PDB entry 6JTA | X-ray diffraction, 1.75 A resolution | chain A

== Chain A ==
Protein: Phosphoribosylformylglycinamidine synthase
Source organism: Salmonella typhimurium
Notes: EC 6.3.5.3
UniProtKB: A0A0D6F9Y3 (A0A0D6F9Y3_SALTM); residues 1-1295 here = UniProt positions 1-1295
Sequence (1303 residues; numbered -7 to 1295; the number before each row is that of its first residue; numbers below 1 keep their minus sign (Gly-7 is residue -7)):
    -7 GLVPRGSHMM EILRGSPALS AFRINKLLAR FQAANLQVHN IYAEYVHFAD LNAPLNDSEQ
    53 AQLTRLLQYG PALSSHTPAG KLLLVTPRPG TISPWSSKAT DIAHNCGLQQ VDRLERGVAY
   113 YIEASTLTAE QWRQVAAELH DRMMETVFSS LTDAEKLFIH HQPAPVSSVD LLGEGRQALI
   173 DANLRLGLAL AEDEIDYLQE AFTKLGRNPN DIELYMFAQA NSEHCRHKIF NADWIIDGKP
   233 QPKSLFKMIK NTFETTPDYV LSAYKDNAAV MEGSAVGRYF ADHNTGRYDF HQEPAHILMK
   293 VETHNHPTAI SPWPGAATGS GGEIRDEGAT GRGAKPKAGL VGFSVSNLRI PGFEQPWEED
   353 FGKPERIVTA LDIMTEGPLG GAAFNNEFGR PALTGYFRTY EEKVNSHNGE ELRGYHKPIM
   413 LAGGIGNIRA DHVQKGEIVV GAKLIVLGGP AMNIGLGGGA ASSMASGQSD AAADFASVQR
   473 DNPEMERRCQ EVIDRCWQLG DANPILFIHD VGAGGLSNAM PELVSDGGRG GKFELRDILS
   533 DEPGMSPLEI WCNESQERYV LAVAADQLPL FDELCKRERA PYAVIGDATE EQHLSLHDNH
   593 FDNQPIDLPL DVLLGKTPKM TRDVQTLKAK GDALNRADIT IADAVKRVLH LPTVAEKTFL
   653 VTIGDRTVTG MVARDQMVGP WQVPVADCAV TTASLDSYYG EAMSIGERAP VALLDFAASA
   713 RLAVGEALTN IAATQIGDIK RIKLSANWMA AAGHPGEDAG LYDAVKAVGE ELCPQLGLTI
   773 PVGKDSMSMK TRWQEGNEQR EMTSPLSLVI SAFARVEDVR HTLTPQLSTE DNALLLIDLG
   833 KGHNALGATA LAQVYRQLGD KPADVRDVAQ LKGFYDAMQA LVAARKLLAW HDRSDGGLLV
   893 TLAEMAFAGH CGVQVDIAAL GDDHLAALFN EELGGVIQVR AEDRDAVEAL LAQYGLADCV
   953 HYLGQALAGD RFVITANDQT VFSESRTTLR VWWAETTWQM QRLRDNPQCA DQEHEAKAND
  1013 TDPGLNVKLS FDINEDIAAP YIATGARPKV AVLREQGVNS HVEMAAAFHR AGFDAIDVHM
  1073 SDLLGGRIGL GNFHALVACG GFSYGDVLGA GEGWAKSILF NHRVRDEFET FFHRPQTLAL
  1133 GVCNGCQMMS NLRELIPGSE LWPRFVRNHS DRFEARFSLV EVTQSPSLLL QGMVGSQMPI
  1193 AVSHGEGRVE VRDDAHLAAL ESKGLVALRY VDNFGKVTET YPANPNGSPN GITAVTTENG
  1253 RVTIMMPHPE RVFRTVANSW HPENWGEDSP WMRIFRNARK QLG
Not modelled in the structure: -7 to -3
Sequence notes: expression tag (-7 to 0); engineered mutation Ala464 (Asp in A0A0D6F9Y3), Ala465 (Leu in A0A0D6F9Y3)
Bound ions: Mg2+ site 1: Asp679, Asn722, Asp884 (together with ADP); Mg2+ site 2: Glu718 (together with ADP)
Ligand contacts:
  - ADP (adenosine-5'-diphosphate): Val333, Gly334, Phe335, Leu385, Thr386, Gly387, Tyr388, Phe389, Thr645, Lys649, Leu652, Val653, Gln668, Pro676, Val677, Ala678, Asp679, Glu718, Asn722, Asp884, Ser886, Asp887
  - glutamine (GLN): Gly1092, Gly1093, Phe1094, Asp1098, Ala1102, Cys1135, Asn1136, Gln1139, Phe1165, Ser1195, His1196, Gly1197, Glu1198, Met1258, His1260, Arg1263
Reported in the primary citation:
  - conformationally variable residues (order/disorder transition): Gly451 to Ser455, Ser461 to Phe467
  - allosteric site: Ala463 to Phe467
  - contacts within the chain: His296-Thr310, Asn1051-Arg1263, Ser1052-Arg1263 (hydrogen bond), Asn1051-Gly1092 (hydrogen bond), Asp657-Arg1263 (salt bridge)
  - mutagenesis - R80A, R134A/M135A, D464A/L465A, D464A: decreased catalytic activity
  - mutagenesis - D464A/L465A: decreased binding to glutamine
  - conformationally variable residues (loop rearrangement, side-chain flip): His296, Ser312, Val333, Phe335, Pro370, Ala374, Asn378, Ala384, Ser1052 (from molecular simulation)
  - mutagenesis - R80A/R134A/M135A: abolished catalytic activity
  - mutagenesis - V333I: decreased catalytic activity (FGAM synthetase activity)

== In short ==
Bound to chain A: ADP and glutamine. Asp679, Asn722 and Asp884 coordinate Mg2+ site 1. From the paper: R80A,
R134A/M135A and D464A/L465A, among others, reduce catalytic activity; an allosteric site at Ala463; 6
substitutions were tested in all.
Chain A is Phosphoribosylformylglycinamidine synthase (Salmonella typhimurium); the structure, Crystal
Structure of D464A L465A mutant of FGAM Synthetase, was determined by X-ray diffraction together with 6JT7,
6JT8 and 6JT9 from the same study.
